9B7M - chains D and F of the 8 polymer chains in the assembly; structure by electron microscopy, 2.82 A resolution.

[Chain D (and F)]
Molecule: Capsid protein VP1
Organism: Adeno-associated virus
Notes: chain F of this document is another copy of the same molecule, construct and numbering; everything in this record applies to it too
Reference sequence: Q6JC22 (Q6JC22_9VIRU); residues 203-736 here = UniProt positions 203-736
Amino-acid sequence (534 residues; each row starts with the number of its first residue):
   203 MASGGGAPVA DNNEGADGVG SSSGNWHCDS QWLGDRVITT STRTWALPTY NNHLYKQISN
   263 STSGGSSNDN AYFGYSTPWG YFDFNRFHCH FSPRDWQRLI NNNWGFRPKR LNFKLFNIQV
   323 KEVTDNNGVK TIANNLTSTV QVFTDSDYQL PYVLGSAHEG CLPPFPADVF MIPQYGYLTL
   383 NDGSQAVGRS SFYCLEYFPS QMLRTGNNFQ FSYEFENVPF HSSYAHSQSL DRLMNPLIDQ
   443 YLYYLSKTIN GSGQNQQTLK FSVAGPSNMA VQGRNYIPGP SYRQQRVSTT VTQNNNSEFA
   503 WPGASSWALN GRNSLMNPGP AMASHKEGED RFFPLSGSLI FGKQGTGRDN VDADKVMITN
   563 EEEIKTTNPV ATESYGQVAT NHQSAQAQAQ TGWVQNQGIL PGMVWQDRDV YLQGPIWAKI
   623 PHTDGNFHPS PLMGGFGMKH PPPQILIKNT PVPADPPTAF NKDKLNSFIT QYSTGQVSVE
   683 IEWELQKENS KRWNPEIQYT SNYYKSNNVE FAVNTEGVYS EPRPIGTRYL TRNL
Disordered / not traced: 203-240, 296-306, 429-475, 687-736 (chain F: 203-218, 657-668)
Reported in the primary citation:
  - mutagenesis - Q588R: abolished binding to Fab1-1

[Interface between chain D and chain F]
Contacting residue pairs - 260 pairs, chain D then chain F:
  Ile260(D) - Pro438(F)  hydrophobic
  Asp271(D) - Arg434(F)  hydrogen bond (backbone-side chain)
  Asn272(D) - Arg434(F)
  Asn272(D) - Ser469(F)
  Asn272(D) - Asn470(F)
  Asn272(D) - Met471(F)  hydrogen bond (side chain-backbone)
  Asn272(D) - Ala472(F)  hydrogen bond (side chain-backbone)
  Ala273(D) - Arg434(F)  hydrogen bond (backbone-side chain)
  Tyr274(D) - Arg434(F)
  Tyr274(D) - Met471(F)  hydrophobic
  Ser278(D) - Leu439(F)
  Tyr283(D) - Asn437(F)  hydrogen bond
  Arg288(D) - Tyr443(F)
  Asp349(D) - Asn691(F)
  Gln351(D) - Asn691(F)  hydrogen bond (side chain-backbone)
  Gln351(D) - Lys693(F)
  Gln351(D) - Asn735(F)  hydrogen bond (backbone-side chain)
  Leu352(D) - Asn735(F)  hydrogen bond (backbone-side chain)
  Pro353(D) - Gln430(F)
  Pro353(D) - Asn735(F)
  Tyr354(D) - Leu435(F)
  Val355(D) - Asn437(F)
  Gly357(D) - Asn477(F)  hydrogen bond (backbone-side chain)
  Ser358(D) - Leu435(F)
  Ser358(D) - Met436(F)
  Ser358(D) - Gln442(F)  hydrogen bond (backbone-side chain)
  Ala359(D) - Gln442(F)
  Ala359(D) - Tyr443(F)  hydrogen bond (backbone-backbone)
  His360(D) - Met436(F)
  His360(D) - Asn437(F)  hydrogen bond (side chain-backbone)
  His360(D) - Ile440(F)  hydrogen bond (side chain-backbone)
  His360(D) - Asp441(F)  hydrogen bond (side chain-backbone)
  His360(D) - Tyr443(F)
  Glu361(D) - Ile440(F)
  Glu361(D) - Asp441(F)  hydrogen bond (backbone-backbone)
  Glu361(D) - Tyr443(F)
  Gln376(D) - Asn437(F)  hydrogen bond (backbone-side chain)
  Gln376(D) - Leu439(F)
  Tyr377(D) - Leu439(F)
  Gly378(D) - Asn437(F)
  Gly378(D) - Pro438(F)
  Gly378(D) - Leu439(F)
  Tyr379(D) - Pro438(F)
  Leu380(D) - Gln430(F)  hydrogen bond (backbone-side chain)
  Leu380(D) - Arg434(F)
  Leu380(D) - Met436(F)  hydrophobic
  Leu380(D) - Pro438(F)  hydrophobic
  Leu380(D) - Met471(F)  hydrophobic
  Thr381(D) - Ser429(F)  hydrogen bond (side chain-backbone)
  Leu382(D) - His428(F)
  Leu382(D) - Ser429(F)  hydrogen bond (backbone-backbone)
  Leu382(D) - Gln430(F)
  Leu382(D) - Ser431(F)
  Leu382(D) - Thr568(F)
  Asn383(D) - Glu529(F)
  Asp384(D) - Glu529(F)
  Val389(D) - Glu529(F)
  Gly390(D) - Arg694(F)  hydrogen bond (backbone-side chain)
  Gly390(D) - Ile699(F)
  Arg391(D) - Ala427(F)
  Arg391(D) - His428(F)
  Arg391(D) - Glu565(F)
  Arg391(D) - Lys567(F)
  Arg391(D) - Arg694(F)  hydrogen bond (backbone-side chain)
  Arg391(D) - Ile699(F)
  Arg391(D) - Thr733(F)
  Ser392(D) - Arg694(F)  hydrogen bond (backbone-side chain)
  Ser392(D) - Asn696(F)  hydrogen bond (backbone-side chain)
  Ser393(D) - Ser429(F)
  Ser393(D) - Arg694(F)
  Ser393(D) - Asn696(F)
  Ser393(D) - Thr733(F)
  Phe394(D) - Arg694(F)
  Phe394(D) - Trp695(F)  hydrogen bond (backbone-backbone)
  Phe394(D) - Asn696(F)  hydrogen bond (backbone-side chain)
  Tyr395(D) - Lys693(F)
  Tyr395(D) - Arg694(F)
  Tyr395(D) - Asn735(F)  hydrogen bond
  Tyr399(D) - Lys693(F)
  Tyr399(D) - Trp695(F)  hydrophobic
  Phe400(D) - Lys693(F)
  Pro482(D) - Leu602(F)  hydrophobic
  Pro482(D) - Pro603(F)
  Tyr484(D) - Gly578(F)
  Tyr484(D) - Gln579(F)  hydrogen bond (side chain-backbone)
  Tyr484(D) - Val580(F)  hydrophobic
  Tyr484(D) - Gln599(F)
  Arg485(D) - Ala581(F)
  Arg485(D) - Thr582(F)
  Arg485(D) - Asn583(F)
  Gln486(D) - Ala581(F)
  Gln487(D) - Ala581(F)
  Gln487(D) - Asn583(F)
  Gln487(D) - His584(F)
  Gln487(D) - Gln585(F)  hydrogen bond (side chain-backbone)
  Gln487(D) - Ala591(F)
  Gln487(D) - Gln592(F)
  Arg488(D) - His584(F)
  Arg488(D) - Gln585(F)  hydrogen bond (backbone-side chain)
  Val489(D) - Gln585(F)
  Ser490(D) - Leu461(F)
  Val493(D) - Gln459(F)
  Val493(D) - Leu461(F)  hydrophobic
  Thr494(D) - Gln459(F)
  Thr494(D) - Ala587(F)
  Gln495(D) - Ser586(F)
  Gln495(D) - Ala587(F)  hydrogen bond (backbone-backbone)
  Asn496(D) - Gln459(F)  hydrogen bond (backbone-side chain)
  Asn496(D) - Leu461(F)
  Asn496(D) - Gln585(F)  hydrogen bond
  Asn496(D) - Ala587(F)
  Asn497(D) - Gln459(F)
  Asn497(D) - Ser586(F)  hydrogen bond (backbone-backbone)
  Asn497(D) - Ala587(F)
  Asn497(D) - Ala589(F)
  Asn497(D) - Gln590(F)
  Asn498(D) - Ile451(F)
  Asn498(D) - Gly455(F)  hydrogen bond (side chain-backbone)
  Asn498(D) - Gln456(F)
  Asn498(D) - Asn457(F)
  Asn498(D) - Gln458(F)  hydrogen bond (side chain-backbone)
  Asn498(D) - Gln459(F)
  Ser499(D) - Thr450(F)  hydrogen bond (backbone-side chain)
  Ser499(D) - Ile451(F)
  Glu500(D) - Ser448(F)
  Glu500(D) - Lys449(F)
  Glu500(D) - Thr450(F)  hydrogen bond (side chain-backbone)
  Glu500(D) - Ile451(F)
  Phe501(D) - Thr450(F)  hydrogen bond (backbone-side chain)
  Phe501(D) - Gln585(F)
  Phe501(D) - Ala591(F)  hydrophobic
  Ala502(D) - Leu447(F)
  Ala502(D) - Ser448(F)
  Pro504(D) - Thr593(F)
  Gly505(D) - Thr593(F)
  Ala506(D) - Gln579(F)
  Ser507(D) - Gln579(F)
  Ser507(D) - Val580(F)
  Ser507(D) - Ala581(F)  hydrogen bond (side chain-backbone)
  Ser508(D) - Gly578(F)
  Ser508(D) - Gln579(F)  hydrogen bond (backbone-backbone)
  Trp509(D) - Asp433(F)
  Trp509(D) - Arg476(F)
  Trp509(D) - Ile479(F)
  Trp509(D) - Pro480(F)
  Trp509(D) - Tyr577(F)
  Trp509(D) - Gly578(F)
  Ala510(D) - Tyr577(F)  hydrogen bond (backbone-backbone)
  Leu511(D) - Leu432(F)  hydrophobic
  Leu511(D) - Asp433(F)
  Leu511(D) - Pro480(F)  hydrophobic
  Leu511(D) - Lys567(F)
  Leu511(D) - Thr568(F)
  Leu511(D) - Asn570(F)
  Asn512(D) - Lys528(F)
  Asn512(D) - Glu529(F)  hydrogen bond (side chain-backbone)
  Asn512(D) - Lys567(F)
  Gly513(D) - Lys528(F)
  Arg514(D) - Ser431(F)  hydrogen bond
  Arg514(D) - Asp433(F)  salt bridge
  Arg514(D) - Arg434(F)
  Asn515(D) - Ala472(F)
  Ser516(D) - Asp433(F)
  Ser516(D) - Ala472(F)
  Ser516(D) - Arg476(F)
  Leu517(D) - Ala472(F)  hydrogen bond (backbone-backbone)
  Leu517(D) - Val473(F)
  Met518(D) - Ile479(F)  hydrophobic
  Asn519(D) - Val473(F)  hydrogen bond (side chain-backbone)
  Asn519(D) - Gln474(F)
  Asn519(D) - Gly475(F)
  Asn519(D) - Arg476(F)  hydrogen bond (backbone-backbone)
  Leu541(D) - Leu444(F)  hydrophobic
  Ile542(D) - Tyr443(F)
  Ile542(D) - Leu444(F)
  Ile542(D) - Tyr445(F)  hydrogen bond (backbone-backbone)
  Ile542(D) - Phe463(F)  hydrophobic
  Phe543(D) - Tyr443(F)  hydrophobic
  Phe543(D) - Tyr445(F)
  Gly544(D) - Tyr445(F)
  Thr548(D) - Tyr445(F)
  Gly549(D) - Tyr445(F)  hydrogen bond (backbone-side chain)
  Arg550(D) - Asp441(F)  salt bridge
  Arg550(D) - Ser464(F)
  Arg550(D) - Val465(F)  hydrogen bond (backbone-backbone)
  Asp551(D) - Phe463(F)
  Asp551(D) - Ser464(F)
  Asn552(D) - Ser448(F)  hydrogen bond
  Asn552(D) - Lys449(F)
  Asn552(D) - Phe463(F)  hydrogen bond (backbone-backbone)
  Asn552(D) - Ser464(F)  hydrogen bond (backbone-side chain)
  Val553(D) - Lys462(F)
  Val553(D) - Phe463(F)  hydrogen bond (backbone-backbone)
  Asp554(D) - Leu461(F)
  Asp554(D) - Lys462(F)  salt bridge
  Asp554(D) - Phe463(F)
  Ala555(D) - Leu461(F)
  Ala555(D) - Phe463(F)  hydrophobic
  Val558(D) - Tyr445(F)  hydrophobic
  Val558(D) - Phe463(F)  hydrophobic
  Ile560(D) - Phe463(F)  hydrophobic
  Thr574(D) - His584(F)  hydrogen bond (backbone-side chain)
  Glu575(D) - His584(F)  salt bridge
  Gln597(D) - Val580(F)
  Gln597(D) - Ala581(F)
  Gln597(D) - Thr582(F)
  Asn598(D) - Val596(F)
  Asn598(D) - Asn598(F)
  Asn598(D) - Gln599(F)  hydrogen bond
  Gln599(D) - Leu602(F)
  Gly600(D) - Gln599(F)
  Gly600(D) - Ile601(F)
  Gly600(D) - Leu602(F)
  Ile601(D) - Ile601(F)  hydrogen bond (backbone-backbone)
  Ile601(D) - Pro603(F)
  Gly616(D) - Tyr443(F)
  Pro617(D) - Tyr443(F)
  Ala620(D) - Asn477(F)
  Lys621(D) - Tyr478(F)
  Lys621(D) - Leu736(F)  hydrogen bond (side chain-backbone)
  Ile622(D) - Tyr478(F)
  Pro623(D) - Tyr478(F)
  Pro623(D) - Leu736(F)  hydrophobic
  His624(D) - Tyr426(F)  hydrogen bond (backbone-side chain)
  His624(D) - His428(F)  hydrogen bond (backbone-side chain)
  His624(D) - Gln608(F)
  His624(D) - Arg734(F)
  Thr625(D) - Val606(F)
  Thr625(D) - Trp607(F)
  Thr625(D) - Gln608(F)
  Asp626(D) - Ser424(F)  hydrogen bond
  Asp626(D) - Trp607(F)  hydrogen bond (backbone-backbone)
  Asp626(D) - Gln608(F)
  Asp626(D) - Asp609(F)  hydrogen bond (side chain-backbone)
  Asp626(D) - His630(F)
  Asp626(D) - Arg730(F)  salt bridge
  Gly627(D) - Val606(F)
  Gly627(D) - Trp607(F)  hydrogen bond (backbone-backbone)
  Gly627(D) - His630(F)
  Asn628(D) - Met605(F)
  Asn628(D) - Val606(F)
  Asn628(D) - Trp607(F)
  Phe629(D) - Ile601(F)  hydrophobic
  Phe629(D) - Pro603(F)
  Phe629(D) - Gly604(F)  hydrogen bond (backbone-backbone)
  Phe629(D) - Met605(F)  hydrogen bond (backbone-backbone)
  Phe629(D) - Trp607(F)
  Phe629(D) - Phe629(F)  hydrophobic
  His630(D) - Pro603(F)
  His630(D) - Gly604(F)  hydrogen bond (backbone-backbone)
  Pro631(D) - Tyr478(F)  hydrogen bond (backbone-side chain)
  Pro633(D) - Asn477(F)
  Leu634(D) - Arg476(F)
  Leu634(D) - Asn477(F)  hydrogen bond (backbone-backbone)
  Leu634(D) - Ile479(F)  hydrophobic
  Leu634(D) - Pro603(F)
  Met635(D) - Leu444(F)  hydrophobic
  Met635(D) - Gly475(F)
  Met635(D) - Asn477(F)  hydrogen bond (backbone-side chain)
  Gly639(D) - Tyr478(F)
Interface residues without a listed pair, chain D (123 interface residues in all): Asn270, Tyr277, Pro375, Cys396, Thr491, Trp503, Pro520, Pro522, Phe535, Leu537, Trp607, Gln615, Ser632
Interface residues without a listed pair, chain F (104 interface residues in all): Thr460, Pro468, Glu564, Thr569, Pro571, Val572, Ser576, Gln588, Gly600

[Overview]
Chain D and chain F form an interface of 123 and 104 residues respectively; the contacts include 69 hydrogen
bonds and 5 salt bridges. Polar pairs include Arg514(D)-Asp433(F), Arg550(D)-Asp441(F) and
Asp554(D)-Lys462(F). From the paper: Q588R of chain D abolishes binding to Fab1-1.
Chain D and chain F are both Capsid protein VP1 (Adeno-associated virus); the structure, Fab2-3 in complex
with the capsid of Adeno-associated virus type 9, was determined by electron microscopy, deposited together
with 9B6N, 9B6O, 9B6Q, 9B6R, 9B6S, 9B6T and 9 further entries.
